9JNU - chains F and J of the 11 polymer chains in the assembly; structure by electron microscopy, 2.50 A resolution.

== Chain F ==
Name: Histone H4
From: Xenopus laevis
UniProtKB: A0A8J1LTD2 (A0A8J1LTD2_XENLA); residues 1-102 here correspond to UniProt positions 15-116 (UniProt number = residue number + 14)
Amino-acid sequence (102 residues; each row starts with the number of its first residue):
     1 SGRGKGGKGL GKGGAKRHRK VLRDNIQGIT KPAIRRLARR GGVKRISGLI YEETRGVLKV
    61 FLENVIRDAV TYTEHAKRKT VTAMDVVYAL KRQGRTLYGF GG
Not modelled in the structure: 1-16

== Chain J ==
Molecule: 146-nt DNA strand
From: Escherichia coli K-12
Sequence (146 nucleotides; row label = number of the first residue in the row):
     1 ATCGGATGTA TATATCTGAC ACGTGCCTGG AGACTAGGGA GTAATCCCCT TGGCGGTTAA
    61 AACGCGGGGG ACAGCGCGTA CGTGCGTTTA AGCGGTGCTA GAGCTGTCTA CGACCAATTG
   121 AGCGGCCTCG GCACCGGGAT TCTCGA

== Chain F / chain J interface ==
Pairs across the interface (12; chain F residue first):
  Arg-35(F) with DG82(J), salt bridge to the phosphate
  Lys-44(F) with DG82(J), phosphate contact
  Arg-45(F) with DC81(J), sugar contact; DG82(J), phosphate contact
  Ile-46(F) with DC81(J), sugar contact; DG82(J), hydrogen bond to the phosphate
  Ser-47(F) with DC81(J), phosphate contact
  Gly-48(F) with DC81(J), hydrogen bond to the phosphate
  Arg-78(F) with DA102(J), phosphate contact
  Lys-79(F) with DG101(J), phosphate contact; DA102(J), hydrogen bond to the phosphate
  Thr-80(F) with DA102(J), hydrogen bond to the phosphate
Other interface residues (no listed pair), chain F (10 interface residues in all): Lys-77
Other interface residues (no listed pair), chain J (5 interface residues in all): DG103

== In short ==
10 residues of chain F face 5 of chain J across their interface, with 4 hydrogen bonds and 1 salt bridge.
Among the polar pairs are Ile-46(F)/DG82(J), Gly-48(F)/DC81(J) and Lys-79(F)/DA102(J).
Here chain F is Histone H4 (Xenopus laevis) and chain J is a 146-nt DNA strand (Escherichia coli K-12). Entry
9JNU (Structure of isw1-nucleosome complex in ADP state) was determined by electron microscopy (same
publication as 9JNT, 9JNV, 9JO2, 9JO5, 9LIU and 9LJ2).
